7OYE - chains A and B; structure by X-ray diffraction, 2.62 A resolution.

== Chain A ==
Molecule: ER lumen protein-retaining receptor 2
Source organism: Gallus gallus
UniProtKB: Q5ZKX9 (ERD22_CHICK); residue numbers follow UniProt; this construct covers 1-212
Amino-acid sequence (212 residues; numbered 1 to 212; the number before each row is that of its first residue):
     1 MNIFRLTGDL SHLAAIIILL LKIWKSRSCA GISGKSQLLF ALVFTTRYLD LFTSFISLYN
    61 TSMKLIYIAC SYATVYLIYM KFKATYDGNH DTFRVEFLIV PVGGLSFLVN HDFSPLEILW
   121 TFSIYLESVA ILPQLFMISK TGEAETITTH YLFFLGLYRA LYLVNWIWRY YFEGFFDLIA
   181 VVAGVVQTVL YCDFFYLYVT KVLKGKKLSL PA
Disordered / not traced: 210-212
Swiss-Prot annotation at these positions:
  - region: R47, Y48 (Interaction with the K-D-E-L motif on target proteins), R159 to R169 (Interaction with the K-D-E-L motif on target proteins), K204 to K207 (Important for recycling of cargo proteins with the sequence motif K-D-E-L from the Golgi to the endoplasmic reticulum)
  - site: R5 (Interaction with the K-D-E-L motif on target proteins), S54 (Interaction with the K-D-E-L motif on target proteins), E117 (Interaction with the K-D-E-L motif on target proteins), D193 (Important for recycling of cargo proteins with the sequence motif K-D-E-L from the Golgi to the endoplasmic reticulum)
  - mutagenesis: H12 (H12A: Loss of binding to the sequence motif K-D-E-L), R47 (R47K: Loss of binding to the sequence motif K-D-E-L), E127 (E127A/Q: Loss of binding to the sequence motif K-D-E-L), Y158 (Y158F: Loss of binding to the sequence motif K-D-E-L)
From the paper describing this entry:
  - contacts within the chain: D9-H12 (water-mediated contact), H12-Y67 (water-mediated contact)
  - mutagenesis - D9A: decreased localization to K/R/HDEL retrieval sequences
  - mutagenesis - D9N: decreased localization to HDEL-containing cargo

== Chain B ==
Molecule: Thr-ala-glu-his-asp-glu-leu
Amino-acid sequence (7 residues; each row starts with the number of its first residue):
     2 TAEHDEL
Disordered / not traced: 2
Residues lining bound ligands: carbon dioxide (CO2): A3, E4, H5

== Interface between chain A and chain B ==
Contacting residue pairs (21; chain A residue first):
  R5(A) - D6(B)  hydrogen bond (side chain-backbone)
  R5(A) - E7(B)
  R5(A) - L8(B)
  D9(A) - L8(B)
  R47(A) - L8(B)  hydrogen bond (side chain-backbone)
  Y48(A) - L8(B)  hydrogen bond (side chain-backbone)
  I56(A) - H5(B)
  I56(A) - D6(B)
  N60(A) - D6(B)
  N60(A) - L8(B)
  M63(A) - L8(B)  hydrophobic
  K64(A) - L8(B)
  Y67(A) - L8(B)  hydrophobic
  E117(A) - H5(B)  salt bridge
  W120(A) - H5(B)
  R159(A) - L8(B)
  Y162(A) - L8(B)
  N165(A) - E7(B)  hydrogen bond
  W166(A) - E7(B)  hydrogen bond
  R169(A) - D6(B)  salt bridge
  R169(A) - E7(B)  salt bridge
Also at the interface, not in a pair above, chain A (19 interface residues in all): D50, F175, D177
Also at the interface, not in a pair above, chain B (6 interface residues in all): A3, E4
From the paper, about this interface:
  - interface residues, chain A: D9(A), R47(A), R159(A)

== Summary ==
The interface between chain A and chain B involves 19 residues on one side and 6 on the other, with 5 hydrogen
bonds and 3 salt bridges. Polar contacts include E117(A)-H5(B), R169(A)-D6(B) and R169(A)-E7(B). The paper
reports that D9A of chain A reduces localization to K/R/HDEL retrieval sequences; interface residues D9(A),
R47(A) and R159(A).
Chain A is ER lumen protein-retaining receptor 2 (Gallus gallus) and chain B is Thr-ala-glu-his-asp-glu-leu;
the structure, Crystal structure of the KDEL receptor bound to HDEL peptide at pH 7.0, was determined by X-ray
diffraction together with 8APY and 7OXE from the same study.
